PDB entry 2NW7 | X-ray diffraction, 2.70 A resolution | chains A and B of the 4 polymer chains in the assembly

Chain A (and B):
Protein: Tryptophan 2,3-dioxygenase
Source organism: Xanthomonas campestris pv. campestris
Notes: chain B of this document is another copy of the same molecule, construct and numbering; everything in this record applies to it too
UniProt: Q8PDA8 (Q8PDA8_XANCP); residues 1-298 here = UniProt positions 1-298
Chain sequence (306 residues; row label = number of the first residue in the row):
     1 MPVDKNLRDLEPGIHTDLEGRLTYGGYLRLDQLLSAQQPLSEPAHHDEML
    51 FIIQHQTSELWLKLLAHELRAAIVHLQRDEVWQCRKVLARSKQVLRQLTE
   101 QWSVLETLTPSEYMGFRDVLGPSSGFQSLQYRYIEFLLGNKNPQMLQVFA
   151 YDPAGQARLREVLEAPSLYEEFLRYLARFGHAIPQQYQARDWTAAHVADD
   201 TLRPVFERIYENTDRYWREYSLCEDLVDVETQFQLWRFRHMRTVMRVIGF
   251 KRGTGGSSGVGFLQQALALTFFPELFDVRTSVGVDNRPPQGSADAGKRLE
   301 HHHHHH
Not modelled in the structure: 1-20, 252-256, 285-306
Differences from the reference sequence: cloning artifact (299-306)
Bound ions: heme Fe near His-240 (its only coordinating residue here)
Ligand contacts: heme (HEM): Phe-51, Gln-54, His-55, Ser-58, Leu-62, Trp-102, Leu-105, Leu-108, Tyr-113, Ser-124, Gly-125, Phe-126, Tyr-131, Arg-132, Trp-236, His-240, Val-244, Val-247, Ile-248, Gly-259, Val-260, Phe-262, Leu-263, Ala-266
UniProt features mapped onto this chain:
  - binding site (substrate): Phe-51 to His-55, Tyr-113, Arg-117, Thr-254
  - binding site (heme): His-240
  - mutagenesis: His-55 (H55A: Decrease in catalytic efficiency using L-tryptophan, 5-fluoro-D/L-tryptophan, 6-fluoro-D/L-tryptophan, 5-methyl-D/L-tryptophan and 6-methyl-D/L-tryptophan as substrate ...)

Interface between chain A and chain B:
Pairs across the interface - 10 pairs, chain A then chain B:
  Trp-82(A) / Trp-217(B)
  Trp-82(A) / Tyr-220(B)  hydrophobic
  Gln-83(A) / Asp-214(B)
  Arg-96(A) / Arg-96(B)
  Asp-214(A) / Trp-82(B)
  Asp-214(A) / Gln-83(B)
  Trp-217(A) / Trp-82(B)  hydrophobic
  Trp-217(A) / Trp-217(B)  hydrophobic
  Arg-218(A) / Trp-217(B)
  Tyr-220(A) / Trp-82(B)  hydrophobic
Other interface residues (no listed pair), chain A (9 interface residues in all): Lys-86, Thr-213
Other interface residues (no listed pair), chain B (8 interface residues in all): Lys-86, Thr-213

Summary:
9 residues of chain A and 8 residues of chain B are in contact. Chain A binds heme. Curated annotation
(UniProt) lists 8 substrate-binding residues, heme-binding residue His-240(A) and one mutagenesis site on
chain A.
Both chains are Tryptophan 2,3-dioxygenase (Xanthomonas campestris pv. campestris). Entry 2NW7 (Crystal
Structure of Tryptophan 2,3-dioxygenase (TDO) from Xanthomonas campestris in complex with ferric heme.
Northeast Structural ...) was determined by X-ray diffraction (same publication as 2NW9 and 2NWB).
